PDB entry 8UHI | electron microscopy, 2.35 A resolution | chains A and D of the 16 polymer chains in the assembly

[Chain A (and D)]
Molecule: Ribulose bisphosphate carboxylase large subunit
From: Synechococcus sp. PCC 7335
Notes: chain D of this document is another copy of the same molecule, construct and numbering; everything in this record applies to it too
UniProt: B4WP00 (B4WP00_SYNS7); residue numbers follow UniProt; this construct covers 1-476
Amino-acid sequence (476 residues; row label = number of the first residue in the row):
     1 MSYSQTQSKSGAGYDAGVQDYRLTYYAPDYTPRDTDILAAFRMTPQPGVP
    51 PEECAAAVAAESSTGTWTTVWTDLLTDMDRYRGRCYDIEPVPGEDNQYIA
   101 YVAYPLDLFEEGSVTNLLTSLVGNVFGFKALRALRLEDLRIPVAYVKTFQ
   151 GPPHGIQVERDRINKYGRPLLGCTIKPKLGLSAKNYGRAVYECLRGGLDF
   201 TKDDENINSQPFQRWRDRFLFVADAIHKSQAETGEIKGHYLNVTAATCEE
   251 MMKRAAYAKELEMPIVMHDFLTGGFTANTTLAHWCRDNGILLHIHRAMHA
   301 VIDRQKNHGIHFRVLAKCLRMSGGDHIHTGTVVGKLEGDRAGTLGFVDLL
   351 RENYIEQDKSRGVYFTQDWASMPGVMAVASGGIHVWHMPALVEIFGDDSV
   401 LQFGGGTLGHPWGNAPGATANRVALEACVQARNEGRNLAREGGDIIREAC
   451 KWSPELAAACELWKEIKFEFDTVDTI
Disordered / not traced: 1-10, 476
Modified residues: Lys-202 (lysine nz-carboxylic acid; KCX)
Bound ions: Mg2+: Lys-202, Asp-204, Glu-205 (together with ribulose-1,5-diphosphate)
Ligand contacts:
  - ribulose-1,5-diphosphate (RUB), molecule 1: Thr-66, Trp-67, Asn-124
  - ribulose-1,5-diphosphate (RUB), molecule 2: Thr-174, Lys-176, Lys-202, Asp-204, Glu-205, His-295, Arg-296, His-299, His-328, Gly-330, Lys-335, Leu-336, Ser-380, Gly-381, Gly-382, Phe-403, Gly-404, Gly-405

[How chain A and chain D interact]
Contacting residue pairs - 16 pairs, chain A then chain D:
  Asp-34(A) / Asp-34(D)
  Thr-35(A) / Val-143(D)
  Leu-106(A) / Lys-147(D)
  Asp-107(A) / Ser-371(D)  hydrogen bond
  Glu-111(A) / Lys-147(D)  salt bridge
  Val-143(A) / Thr-35(D)
  Val-143(A) / Ala-144(D)  hydrophobic
  Ala-144(A) / Val-143(D)  hydrophobic
  Ala-144(A) / Ala-144(D)  hydrophobic
  Ala-144(A) / Lys-147(D)
  Lys-147(A) / Leu-106(D)
  Lys-147(A) / Glu-111(D)  salt bridge
  Lys-147(A) / Ala-144(D)
  Lys-147(A) / Thr-148(D)
  Thr-148(A) / Lys-147(D)
  Ser-371(A) / Asp-107(D)  hydrogen bond

[Summary]
The chain A/chain D interface involves 10 residues from each chain, with 2 hydrogen bonds and 2 salt bridges.
Polar contacts include Glu-111(A)/Lys-147(D) and Asp-107(A)/Ser-371(D). Ligands of chain A:
ribulose-1,5-diphosphate. The Mg2+ site is built by Lys-202(A), Asp-204(A) and Glu-205(A).
Chain A and chain D are both Ribulose bisphosphate carboxylase large subunit (Synechococcus sp. PCC 7335); the
structure, Structure of the far-red light-absorbing allophycocyanin core expressed during FaRLiP, was
determined by electron microscopy (same publication as 8UHE).
